Entry 1HI2 (X-ray diffraction, 1.60 A resolution); this record covers chain A.

== Chain A ==
Name: Eosinophil-derived neurotoxin
Source organism: Homo sapiens
Notes: EC 3.1.27.5
Reference sequence: P10153 (RNKD_HUMAN); residues 1-134 here correspond to UniProt positions 28-161 (UniProt number = residue number + 27)
Amino-acid sequence (135 residues; numbered 0 to 134; the number before each row is that of its first residue; numbering starts at 0):
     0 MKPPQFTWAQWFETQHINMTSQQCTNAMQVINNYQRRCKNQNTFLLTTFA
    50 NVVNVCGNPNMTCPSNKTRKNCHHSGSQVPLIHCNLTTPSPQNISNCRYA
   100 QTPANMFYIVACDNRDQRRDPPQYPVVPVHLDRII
Sequence notes: cloning artifact (0)
Cystine bridges: C23-C83, C37-C96, C55-C111, C62-C71

== Overview ==
Chain A is Eosinophil-derived neurotoxin (Homo sapiens); the structure, Eosinophil-derived Neurotoxin (EDN) -
Sulphate Complex, was determined by X-ray diffraction (same publication as 1HI3, 1HI4 and 1HI5).
